8VR4 - chains X and A of the 34 polymer chains in the assembly; structure by electron microscopy, 2.80 A resolution.

Chain X:
Molecule: 50S ribosomal protein L27
Organism: Mycolicibacterium smegmatis MC2 155
Reference sequence: A0R150 (RL27_MYCS2); residues 1-88 here = UniProt positions 1-88
Amino-acid sequence (88 residues; numbered 1 to 88; the number before each row is that of its first residue):
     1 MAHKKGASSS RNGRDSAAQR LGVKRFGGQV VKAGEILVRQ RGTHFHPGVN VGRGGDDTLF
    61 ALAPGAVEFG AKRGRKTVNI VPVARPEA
Not modelled in the structure: 1-7, 87-88

Chain A:
Molecule: 23S ribosomal RNA
Organism: Mycolicibacterium smegmatis MC2 155
Sequence (3120 nucleotides; each row starts with the number of its first residue):
     1 UAAGUGUUUA AGGGCGCAUG GUGGAUGCCU UGGCACUGGG AGCCGAUGAA GGACGUAGGA
    61 GGCUGCGAUA AGCCUCGGGG AGCUGUCAAC CGAGCGUUGA UCCGAGGAUG UCCGAAUGGG
   121 GAAACCCGGC ACGAGUGAUG UCGUGUCACC AGGCGCUGAA UAUAUAGGCG UCUGGGGGGA
   181 ACGCGGGGAA GUGAAACAUC UCAGUACCCG UAGGAAGAGA AAACAAAAUG UGAUUCCGUG
   241 AGUAGUGGCG AGCGAAAGCG GAGGAUGGCU AAACCGUAUG CAUGUGAUAC CGGGUAGGGG
   301 UUGUGUGUGC GGGGUUGUGG GACCUAUCUU UCCGGCUCUA CCUGGCUGGA GGGCAGUGAG
   361 AAAAUGUUGU GGUUAGCGGA AAUGGCUUGG GAUGGCCUGC CGUAGACGGU GAGAGCCCGG
   421 UACGUGAAAA CCCGACGUCU GUCUUGAUGG UGUUCCCGAG UAGCAGCGGG CCCGUGGAAU
   481 CUGCUGUGAA UCUGCCGGGA CCACCCGGUA AGCCUGAAUA CUUCCCAGUG ACCGAUAGCG
   541 GAUUAGUACC GUGAGGGAAU GGUGAAAAGU ACCCCGGGAG GGGAGUGAAA GAGUACCUGA
   601 AACCGUGCGC UUACAAUCCG UCAGAGCCCU CGACGUGUCG UGGGGUGAUG GCGUGCCUUU
   661 UGAAGAAUGA GCCUGCGAGU CAGGGACAUG UCGCGAGGUU AACCCGGGUG GGGUAGCCGC
   721 AGCGAAAGCG AGUCUGAAUA GGGCGUAUCC ACACAAGAGU GUGUGGUGUA GUGGUGUGUU
   781 CUGGACCCGA AGCGGAGUGA UCUACCCAUG GCCAGGGUGA AGCGCGGGUA AGACCGCGUG
   841 GAGGCCCGAA CCCACUUAGG UUGAAGACUG AGGGGAUGAG CUGUGGGUAG GGGUGAAAGG
   901 CCAAUCAAAC UCCGUGAUAG CUGGUUCUCC CCGAAAUGCA UUUAGGUGCA GCGUCGCAUG
   961 UUUCUUGCCG GAGGUAGAGC UACUGGAUGG CCGAUGGGCC CCACAGGGUU ACUGACGUCA
  1021 GCCAAACUCC GAAUGCCGGU AAGUCCAAGA GUGCGGCAGU GAGACGGCGG GGGAUAAGCU
  1081 CCGUGCGUCG AGAGGGAAAC AGCCCAGAUC GCCGGCUAAG GCCCCUAAGC GUGUGCUAAG
  1141 UGGAAAAGGA UGUGCAGUCG CGAAGACAAC CAGGAGGUUG GCUUAGAAGC AGCCACCCUU
  1201 GAAAGAGUGC GUAAUAGCUC ACUGGUCAAG UGAUUGUGCG CCGAUAAUGU AGCGGGGCUC
  1261 AAGCACACCG CCGAAGCCGC GGCAGCCAAC GUGUUGGCUG GGUAGGGGAG CGUCCUGCAU
  1321 CCGGUGAAGC CGCCGAGUGA UCGAGUGGUG GAGGGUGUGG GAGUGAGAAU GCAGGCAUGA
  1381 GUAGCGAUUA GGCAAGUGAG AACCUUGCCC GCCGAAAGAC CAAGGGUUCC UGGGCCAGGC
  1441 CAGUCCGCCC AGGGUGAGUC GGGACCUAAG GCGAGGCCGA CAGGCGUAGU CGAUGGACAA
  1501 CGGGUUGAUA UUCCCGUACC CGUGUAUGUG CGUCCAUGAU GAAUCAGCGG UACUAACCAU
  1561 CCAAAACCAC CGUGACCGCA CCUUUCGGGG UGUGGCGUUG GUGGGGCUGC AUGGGACCUU
  1621 CGUUGGUAGU AGUCAAGCGA UGGGGUGACG CAGGAAGGUA GCCGUACCGG UCAGUGGUAA
  1681 UACCGGGGUA AGCCUGUAGG GAGUCAGAUA GGUAAAUCCG UCUGGCAUAU AUCCUGAGAG
  1741 GUGAUGCAUA GCCGAGUGAG GCGAAUUCGG UGAUCCUAUG CUGCCGAGAA AAGCCUCUAG
  1801 CGAGGACAUA CACGGCCCGU ACCCCAAACC AACACAGGUG GUCAGGUAGA GAAUACUAAG
  1861 GCGUACGAGU GAACUAUGGU UAAGGAACUC GGCAAAAUGC CCCCGUAACU UCGGGAGAAG
  1921 GGGGACCCAC AUGGCGUGUA AGCCUUUACG GCCCAAGCGU GAGUGGGUGG CACAAACCAG
  1981 UGAGAAGCGA CUGUUUACUA AAAACACAGG UCCGUGCGAA GUCGCAAGAC GAUGUAUACG
  2041 GACUGACGCC UGCCCGGUGC UGGAAGGUUA AGAGGACCCG UUAACUCCCU UUGGGGGUGA
  2101 AGCGGAGAAU UUAAGCCCCA GUAAACGGCG GUGGUAACUA UAACCAUCCU AAGGUAGCGA
  2161 AAUUCCUUGU CGGGUAAGUU CCGACCUGCA CGAAUGGCGU AACGACUUCU CAACUGUCUC
  2221 AACCAUAGAC UCGGCGAAAU UGCACUACGA GUAAAGAUGC UCGUUACGCG CGGCAGGACG
  2281 AAAAGACCCC GGGACCUUCA CUACAACUUG GUAUUGGUGC UCGAUACGGU UUGUGUAGGA
  2341 UAGGUGGGAG ACUGUGAAGC UCACACGCCA GUGUGGGUGG AGUCGUUGUU GAAAUACCAC
  2401 UCUGAUCGUA UUGGGCCUCU AACCUCGGAC CGUAUAUCCG GUUCAGGGAC AGUGCCUGGU
  2461 GGGUAGUUUA ACUGGGGCGG UUGCCUCCUA AAAUGUAACG GAGGCGCCCA AAGGUUCCCU
  2521 CAACCUGGAC GGCAAUCAGG UGUUGAGUGU AAGUGCACAA GGGAGCUUGA CUGCGAGACG
  2581 GACAUGUCGA GCAGGGACGA AAGUCGGGAC UAGUGAUCCG GCACCUCUGA GUGGAAGGGG
  2641 UGUCGCUCAA CGGAUAAAAG GUACCCCGGG GAUAACAGGC UGAUCUUCCC CAAGAGUCCA
  2701 UAUCGACGGG AUGGUUUGGC ACCUCGAUGU CGGCUCGUCG CAUCCUGGGG CUGGAGCAGG
  2761 UCCCAAGGGU UGGGCUGUUC GCCCAUUAAA GCGGCACGCG AGCUGGGUUU AGAACGUCGU
  2821 GAGACAGUUC GGUCUCUAUC CGCCGCGCGC GUCAGAAGCU UGAGGAAACC UGUCCCUAGU
  2881 ACGAGAGGAC CGGGACGGAC GAACCUCUGG UAUACCAGUU GUCCCACCAG GGGCACGGCU
  2941 GGAUAGCCAC GUUCGGACAG GAUAACCGCU GAAAGCAUCU AAGCGGGAAA CCUCUUCCAA
  3001 GACCAGGCUU CUCACCCUCU AGGAGGGAUA AGGCCCCCCG CAGACCACGG GAUUGAUAGA
  3061 CCAGACCUGG AAGCCUAGUA AUAGGUGCAG GGAACUGGCA CUAACCGGCC GAAAACUUAC
Not modelled in the structure: 1, 1803
Residues lining bound ligands: erythromycin a (ERY): U861, A2281, A2282, A2283, A2286, A2727, G2729, U2730, U2833, C2834, U2835
Reported in the primary citation:
  - conformationally variable residues (side-chain flip): A2282, A2286, U2730
  - binding site for erythromycin a: U2730

Chain X / chain A interface:
Residue-residue contacts - 102 pairs, chain X then chain A:
  Ser8(X) - G2479(A)  base contact
  Ser9(X) - G2479(A)  sugar contact
  Ser9(X) - G2480(A)  sugar contact
  Ser10(X) - G2501(A)  phosphate contact
  Asn12(X) - G2501(A)  hydrogen bond to the phosphate
  Asn12(X) - A2502(A)  hydrogen bond to the phosphate
  Arg14(X) - C2485(A)  base contact
  Arg14(X) - U2486(A)  base contact
  Arg14(X) - C2487(A)  base contact
  Arg14(X) - G2501(A)  base contact
  Arg14(X) - A2502(A)  hydrogen bond to the base
  Arg14(X) - G2503(A)  hydrogen bond to the base
  Arg14(X) - G2504(A)  base contact
  Asp15(X) - C2485(A)  base contact
  Asp15(X) - U2486(A)  base contact
  Asp15(X) - C2487(A)  hydrogen bond to the base
  Asp15(X) - C2488(A)  hydrogen bond to the base
  Asp15(X) - G2500(A)  base contact
  Ser16(X) - C2485(A)  phosphate contact
  Ser16(X) - U2486(A)  hydrogen bond to the phosphate
  Ala17(X) - C2485(A)  hydrogen bond to the phosphate
  Ala17(X) - U2486(A)  phosphate contact
  Ala18(X) - G2495(A)  phosphate contact
  Ala18(X) - U2496(A)  phosphate contact
  Gln19(X) - C2485(A)  hydrogen bond to the phosphate
  Gln19(X) - U2486(A)  hydrogen bond to the phosphate
  Gln19(X) - G2495(A)  phosphate contact
  Arg20(X) - U2494(A)  phosphate contact
  Arg20(X) - G2495(A)  hydrogen bond to the phosphate
  Arg20(X) - G2581(A)  phosphate contact
  Leu21(X) - U2494(A)  sugar contact
  Val23(X) - A972(A)  sugar contact
  Arg25(X) - C2579(A)  hydrogen bond to the phosphate
  Arg25(X) - G2580(A)  salt bridge to the phosphate
  Phe26(X) - G970(A)  base contact
  Phe26(X) - G971(A)  base contact
  Phe26(X) - A972(A)  base contact
  Phe26(X) - C1037(A)  base contact
  Gly27(X) - G970(A)  hydrogen bond to the base
  Gly27(X) - G971(A)  hydrogen bond to the sugar
  Gly28(X) - G1038(A)  sugar contact
  Gln29(X) - C1037(A)  hydrogen bond to the sugar
  Gln29(X) - G1038(A)  sugar contact
  Val31(X) - G759(A)  base contact
  Lys32(X) - G759(A)  hydrogen bond to the sugar
  Lys32(X) - A2578(A)  sugar contact
  Lys32(X) - C2579(A)  salt bridge to the phosphate
  Ala33(X) - A758(A)  base contact
  Ala33(X) - G759(A)  hydrogen bond to the base
  Ala33(X) - G2577(A)  base contact
  Ala33(X) - A2578(A)  sugar contact
  Gly34(X) - G2577(A)  base contact
  Gly34(X) - A2578(A)  base contact
  Glu35(X) - A2578(A)  hydrogen bond to the sugar
  Glu35(X) - C2579(A)  phosphate contact
  Ile36(X) - C2579(A)  hydrogen bond to the sugar
  Ile36(X) - G2580(A)  sugar contact
  Ile36(X) - G2586(A)  base contact
  Ile36(X) - U2587(A)  base contact
  Arg39(X) - G2580(A)  hydrogen bond to the sugar
  Arg39(X) - G2586(A)  base contact
  Arg39(X) - U2587(A)  sugar contact
  Arg41(X) - G2553(A)  base contact
  Arg41(X) - U2554(A)  base contact
  Arg41(X) - A2609(A)  base contact
  Arg41(X) - C2610(A)  base contact
  Arg41(X) - U2611(A)  hydrogen bond to the sugar
  Gly42(X) - U2554(A)  hydrogen bond to the base
  Gly42(X) - G2555(A)  sugar contact
  Thr43(X) - G2555(A)  hydrogen bond to the sugar
  Thr43(X) - C2556(A)  sugar contact
  Thr43(X) - A2560(A)  hydrogen bond to the base
  His44(X) - G973(A)  salt bridge to the phosphate
  His44(X) - G2555(A)  salt bridge to the phosphate
  Phe45(X) - A972(A)  phosphate contact
  His46(X) - G2555(A)  phosphate contact
  His46(X) - C2556(A)  salt bridge to the phosphate
  His46(X) - A2560(A)  base contact
  Arg53(X) - A2560(A)  base contact
  Arg53(X) - A2609(A)  sugar contact
  Gly54(X) - U2587(A)  sugar contact
  Gly54(X) - C2588(A)  sugar contact
  Gly55(X) - U2587(A)  hydrogen bond to the phosphate
  Gly55(X) - C2588(A)  hydrogen bond to the phosphate
  Gly55(X) - C2610(A)  sugar contact
  Asp56(X) - U2587(A)  sugar contact
  Asp56(X) - C2610(A)  phosphate contact
  Asp56(X) - U2611(A)  phosphate contact
  Asp57(X) - C2610(A)  sugar contact
  Thr58(X) - U2587(A)  sugar contact
  Phe60(X) - C2588(A)  sugar contact
  Leu62(X) - A758(A)  hydrogen bond to the base
  Ala63(X) - A758(A)  base contact
  Pro64(X) - A758(A)  base contact
  Pro64(X) - G759(A)  base contact
  Phe69(X) - G971(A)  sugar contact
  Phe69(X) - A972(A)  phosphate contact
  Arg73(X) - C2558(A)  hydrogen bond to the base
  Arg75(X) - A2557(A)  salt bridge to the phosphate
  Arg75(X) - C2558(A)  hydrogen bond to the base
  Lys76(X) - G973(A)  salt bridge to the phosphate
  Arg85(X) - G757(A)  hydrogen bond to the base
Other interface residues (no listed pair), chain A (46 interface residues in all): U2482, C2484, U2489, A2493, C2499

Summary:
Chain X and chain A each contribute 46 residues to their interface; the contacts include 30 hydrogen bonds and
7 salt bridges. Among the polar pairs are Arg14(X)-A2502(A), Arg14(X)-G2503(A) and Asp15(X)-C2487(A). Chain A
binds erythromycin a. From the paper: a binding site for erythromycin a at U2730(A); conformational
variability at A2282(A), A2286(A) and U2730(A).
Here chain X is 50S ribosomal protein L27 and chain A is 23S ribosomal RNA, both from Mycolicibacterium
smegmatis MC2 155. Entry 8VR4 (Structure of Mycobacterium smegmatis 50S ribosomal subunit bound to HflX and
erythromycin:50S-HflX-A-Ery) was determined by electron microscopy (same publication as 8VIO, 8VK0, 8VK7,
8VKI, 8VKW, 8VPK, 8VR8 and 8VRL).
